Entry 3VFV (X-ray diffraction, 1.55 A resolution); this record covers chains A and C of the 3 polymer chains in the assembly.

# Chain A
Name: MHC class I antigen
Source organism: Homo sapiens
Reference sequence: C5MK56 (C5MK56_HUMAN); residues 1-276 here correspond to UniProt positions 25-300 (UniProt number = residue number + 24)
Chain sequence (276 residues; numbered 1 to 276; the number before each row is that of its first residue):
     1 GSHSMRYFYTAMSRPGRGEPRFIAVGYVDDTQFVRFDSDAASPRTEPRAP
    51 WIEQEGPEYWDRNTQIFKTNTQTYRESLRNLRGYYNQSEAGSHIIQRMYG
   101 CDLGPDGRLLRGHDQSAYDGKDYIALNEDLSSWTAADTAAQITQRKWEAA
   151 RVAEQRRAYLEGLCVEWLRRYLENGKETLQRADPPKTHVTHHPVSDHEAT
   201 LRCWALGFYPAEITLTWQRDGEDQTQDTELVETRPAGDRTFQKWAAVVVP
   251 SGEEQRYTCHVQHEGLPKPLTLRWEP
Cystine bridges: Cys-101/Cys-164, Cys-203/Cys-259
Reported in the primary citation:
  - mutagenesis - L163A: unchanged binding to SB27 TCR

# Chain C
Name: LPEP peptide from EBV, P9A, LPEPLPQGALTAY
Chain sequence (13 residues; row label = number of the first residue in the row):
     1 LPEPLPQGALTAY

# Interface between chain A and chain C
Contacting residue pairs (48):
  Met-5(A) with Leu-1(C)
  Tyr-7(A) with Leu-1(C), hydrogen bond (side chain-backbone); Pro-2(C)
  Tyr-9(A) with Pro-2(C)
  Arg-62(A) with Leu-1(C)
  Asn-63(A) with Leu-1(C); Pro-2(C)
  Ile-66(A) with Pro-2(C), hydrophobic; Glu-3(C); Pro-4(C), hydrophobic
  Phe-67(A) with Pro-2(C), hydrophobic
  Thr-69(A) with Leu-5(C)
  Asn-70(A) with Leu-5(C); Leu-10(C)
  Thr-73(A) with Leu-10(C); Ala-12(C)
  Tyr-74(A) with Tyr-13(C), hydrogen bond
  Glu-76(A) with Ala-12(C)
  Ser-77(A) with Ala-12(C); Tyr-13(C), hydrogen bond (side chain-backbone)
  Asn-80(A) with Tyr-13(C), hydrogen bond (side chain-backbone)
  Leu-81(A) with Tyr-13(C), hydrophobic
  Tyr-84(A) with Tyr-13(C), hydrogen bond (side chain-backbone)
  Ile-95(A) with Tyr-13(C)
  Arg-97(A) with Glu-3(C), salt bridge; Tyr-13(C)
  Tyr-99(A) with Pro-2(C); Glu-3(C), hydrogen bond (side chain-backbone)
  Ser-116(A) with Tyr-13(C), hydrogen bond
  Tyr-123(A) with Tyr-13(C), hydrophobic
  Thr-143(A) with Tyr-13(C), hydrogen bond (side chain-backbone)
  Lys-146(A) with Thr-11(C); Ala-12(C); Tyr-13(C), hydrogen bond (side chain-backbone)
  Trp-147(A) with Thr-11(C); Ala-12(C), hydrogen bond (side chain-backbone); Tyr-13(C), hydrophobic
  Ala-150(A) with Thr-11(C)
  Val-152(A) with Thr-11(C)
  Gln-155(A) with Pro-6(C)
  Arg-156(A) with Glu-3(C), salt bridge
  Tyr-159(A) with Leu-1(C), hydrogen bond (side chain-backbone); Pro-2(C); Glu-3(C); Pro-4(C)
  Leu-163(A) with Pro-4(C), hydrophobic
  Trp-167(A) with Leu-1(C), hydrophobic
  Tyr-171(A) with Leu-1(C), hydrogen bond (side chain-backbone)
Also at the interface, not in a pair above, chain A (34 interface residues in all): Tyr-59, Gln-65

# Overview
34 residues of chain A and 10 residues of chain C are in contact, with 12 hydrogen bonds and 2 salt bridges.
Among the polar pairs are Arg-97(A)/Glu-3(C), Arg-156(A)/Glu-3(C) and Tyr-7(A)/Leu-1(C). From the paper: L163A
of chain A leaves binding to SB27 TCR unchanged.
Here chain A is MHC class I antigen (Homo sapiens) and chain C is LPEP peptide from EBV, P9A, LPEPLPQGALTAY.
Entry 3VFV (crystal structure of HLA B*3508 LPEP-P9Ala, peptide mutant P9-ala) was determined by X-ray
diffraction together with 3VFM, 3VFN, 3VFO, 3VFP, 3VFR, 3VFS and 3 further entries from the same study.
